1EWJ - chains A and B; structure by X-ray diffraction, 2.50 A resolution.

# Chain A (and B)
Molecule: Bleomycin resistance determinant
Organism: Klebsiella pneumoniae
Notes: fragment: core domain; chain B of this document is another copy of the same molecule, construct and numbering; everything in this record applies to it too
UniProtKB: P13081 (BLE_KLEPN); residue numbers follow UniProt; this construct covers 1-126
Sequence (126 residues; each row starts with the number of its first residue):
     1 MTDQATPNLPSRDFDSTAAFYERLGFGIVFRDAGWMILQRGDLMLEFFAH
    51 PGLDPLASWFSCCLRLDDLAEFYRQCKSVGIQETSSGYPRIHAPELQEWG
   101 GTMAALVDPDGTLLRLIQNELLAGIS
Unresolved in the structure: 1, 121-126
Small-molecule neighbours:
  - bleomycin a2 (BLM), molecule 1: F30, G34, W35, I37, M44, E46, F48
  - bleomycin a2 (BLM), molecule 2: P55, L56, A57, S58, W59, F60, S61, R65, S85, S86, G87, R90, Q97, W99, M103, A105, V107, G111, T112, L113, R115, I117, N119, E120

# Chain A / chain B interface
Pairs across the interface (62; chain A residue first):
  T2(A) - R65(B)
  T2(A) - D67(B)
  T2(A) - N119(B)  hydrogen bond (backbone-side chain)
  D3(A) - D42(B)
  D3(A) - L43(B)
  D3(A) - R65(B)
  D3(A) - L66(B)
  D3(A) - D67(B)  hydrogen bond (side chain-backbone)
  D3(A) - N119(B)
  Q4(A) - Q4(B)  hydrogen bond
  Q4(A) - L43(B)
  Q4(A) - C63(B)
  Q4(A) - R65(B)  hydrogen bond (backbone-backbone)
  A5(A) - A5(B)
  A5(A) - L43(B)
  A5(A) - C63(B)
  A5(A) - L64(B)  hydrophobic
  T6(A) - C62(B)
  T6(A) - C63(B)  hydrogen bond (backbone-backbone)
  P7(A) - A5(B)
  P7(A) - P7(B)  hydrophobic
  N8(A) - S61(B)  hydrogen bond
  N8(A) - C62(B)  hydrogen bond (side chain-backbone)
  N8(A) - C63(B)
  N8(A) - R115(B)
  W35(A) - R115(B)
  D42(A) - T2(B)
  D42(A) - D3(B)
  D42(A) - Q4(B)
  L43(A) - D3(B)
  L43(A) - Q4(B)
  M44(A) - A5(B)
  M44(A) - R65(B)
  E46(A) - C63(B)  hydrogen bond
  E46(A) - R65(B)  salt bridge
  F48(A) - W59(B)  hydrophobic
  A49(A) - W59(B)
  H50(A) - W59(B)
  F60(A) - W59(B)  hydrophobic
  F60(A) - F60(B)  hydrophobic
  S61(A) - N8(B)  hydrogen bond
  C62(A) - T6(B)
  C62(A) - N8(B)  hydrogen bond (backbone-side chain)
  C63(A) - Q4(B)
  C63(A) - A5(B)
  C63(A) - T6(B)  hydrogen bond (backbone-backbone)
  C63(A) - N8(B)
  C63(A) - E46(B)
  L64(A) - Q4(B)
  L64(A) - A5(B)  hydrophobic
  R65(A) - T2(B)
  R65(A) - D3(B)
  R65(A) - Q4(B)  hydrogen bond (backbone-backbone)
  R65(A) - I37(B)
  R65(A) - E46(B)  salt bridge
  L66(A) - D3(B)
  D67(A) - T2(B)
  D67(A) - D3(B)  hydrogen bond (backbone-side chain)
  R115(A) - N8(B)
  R115(A) - W35(B)
  N119(A) - T2(B)  hydrogen bond (side chain-backbone)
  N119(A) - D3(B)
Interface residues without a listed pair, chain A (28 interface residues in all): I37, W59, D68
Interface residues without a listed pair, chain B (28 interface residues in all): M44, F48, A49, H50, D68

# Overview
Chain A and chain B each contribute 28 residues to their interface; the contacts include 14 hydrogen bonds and
2 salt bridges. Among the polar pairs are E46(A)-R65(B), T2(A)-N119(B) and D3(A)-D67(B). Chain A binds
bleomycin a2.
Chain A and chain B are both Bleomycin resistance determinant (Klebsiella pneumoniae); the structure, Crystal
structure of bleomycin-binding protein complexed with bleomycin, was determined by X-ray diffraction together
with 1ECS from the same study.
